1FE5 - chain A; structure by X-ray diffraction, 2.45 A resolution.

[Chain A]
Protein: Phospholipase A2
From: Bungarus caeruleus
Notes: EC 3.1.1.4; fragment: natural protein
UniProt: Q9DF52 (PA2K_BUNCE); the author numbering skips numbers that UniProt does not, so the offset changes along the chain: 1-14 = UniProt 28-41; 17-120 = UniProt 42-145
Sequence (118 residues; each row starts with the number of its first residue; note: 2 numbers in that range are skipped by the numbering (no residue carries them; nothing is unmodelled there)):
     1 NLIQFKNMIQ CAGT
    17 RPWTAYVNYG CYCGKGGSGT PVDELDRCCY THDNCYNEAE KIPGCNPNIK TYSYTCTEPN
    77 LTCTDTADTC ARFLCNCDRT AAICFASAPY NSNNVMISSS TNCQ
UniProt features mapped onto this chain:
  - active site: His-48, Asp-94
  - binding site (Ca(2+)): Tyr-28, Gly-30, Gly-32, Asp-49
Disulfide bonds: Cys-11/Cys-72, Cys-27/Cys-119, Cys-29/Cys-45, Cys-44/Cys-100, Cys-51/Cys-93, Cys-61/Cys-86, Cys-79/Cys-91

[Overview]
From UniProt: active-site residues His-48 and Asp-94 and 4 Ca2+-binding residues.
Chain A is Phospholipase A2 (Bungarus caeruleus); the structure, Sequence and crystal structure of a basic
phospholipase A2 from common krait (bungarus caeruleus) at 2.4 ..., was determined by X-ray diffraction,
deposited together with 1DPY.
